Entry 6NIN (X-ray diffraction, 3.60 A resolution); this record covers chains A and E of the 6 polymer chains in the assembly.

Chain A (and E):
Name: Cytochrome b
Source organism: Rhodobacter sphaeroides (strain ATCC 17023 / 2.4.1 / NCIB 8253 / DSM 158)
Notes: chain E of this document is another copy of the same molecule, construct and numbering; everything in this record applies to it too
UniProt: A0A344Q9J3 (A0A344Q9J3_RHOS4); residues 1-445 here = UniProt positions 1-445
Chain sequence (445 residues; each row starts with the number of its first residue):
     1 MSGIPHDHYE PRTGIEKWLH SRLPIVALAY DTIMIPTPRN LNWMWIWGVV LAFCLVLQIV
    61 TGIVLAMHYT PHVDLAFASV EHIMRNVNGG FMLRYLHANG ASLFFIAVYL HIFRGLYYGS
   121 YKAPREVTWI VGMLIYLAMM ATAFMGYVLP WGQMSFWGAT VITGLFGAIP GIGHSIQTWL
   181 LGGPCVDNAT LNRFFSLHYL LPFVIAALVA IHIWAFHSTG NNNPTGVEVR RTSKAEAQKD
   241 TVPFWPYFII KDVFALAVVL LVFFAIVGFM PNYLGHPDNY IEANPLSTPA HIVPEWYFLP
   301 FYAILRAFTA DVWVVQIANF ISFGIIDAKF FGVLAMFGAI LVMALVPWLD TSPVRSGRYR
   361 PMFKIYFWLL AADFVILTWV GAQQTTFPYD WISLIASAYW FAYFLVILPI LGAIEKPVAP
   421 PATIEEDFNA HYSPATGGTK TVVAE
Not modelled in the structure: 1-2, 431-445
Sequence notes: engineered mutation Cys185 (Ala in A0A344Q9J3)
Ion coordination: heme Fe site 1: His97, His198; heme Fe site 2: His111, His212
Ligand contacts:
  - 6PE (1,2-dihexanoyl-sn-glycero-3-phosphoethanolamine): Asn42, Met44, Leu110, Phe113, Arg114, Tyr117, Tyr118, Arg358, Phe367, Trp368, Ala371
  - heme (HEM), molecule 1: Trp45, Trp47, Gly48, Val49, Leu51, Ala52, Phe104, Val108, His111, Ile112, Arg114, Ser120, Arg125, Thr128, Trp129, Gly132, Met133, Ile135, Tyr136, Met139, Ile205, Val209, His212, Phe216, Thr219, Gly220, Asn221, Asn222
  - heme (HEM), molecule 2: Leu55, Gln58, Ile59, Gly62, Ile63, Leu65, Ala66, Tyr69, Arg94, His97, Ala98, Ala101, Phe104, Thr142, Ala143, Gly146, Tyr147, Leu149, Pro150, Phe195, His198, Tyr199, Pro202, Ile205, Asn279, Tyr297
  - stigmatellin a (SMA): Leu137, Met140, Ala141, Phe144, Met145, Met154, Gly158, Val161, Ile162, Phe166, Leu180, Phe194, Leu197, Ile292, Val293, Pro294, Glu295, Phe298, Phe301, Tyr302, Leu305, Met336, Phe337, Ile340

Interface between chain A and chain E:
Pairs across the interface - 60 pairs, chain A then chain E:
  Trp18(A) - Glu126(E)
  Trp18(A) - Val127(E)  hydrophobic
  Arg22(A) - Ala123(E)
  Arg22(A) - Pro124(E)
  Arg22(A) - Glu126(E)  salt bridge
  Arg22(A) - Val127(E)
  Arg22(A) - Ser218(E)
  Leu23(A) - Val127(E)  hydrophobic
  Leu23(A) - Ile211(E)  hydrophobic
  Leu23(A) - Trp214(E)  hydrophobic
  Leu23(A) - Ala215(E)  hydrophobic
  Ile25(A) - Trp214(E)  hydrophobic
  Leu28(A) - Trp214(E)  hydrophobic
  Ile63(A) - Ser196(E)  hydrogen bond (backbone-side chain)
  Ile63(A) - Leu200(E)  hydrophobic
  Ala66(A) - Asn192(E)
  Ala66(A) - Ser196(E)
  Met67(A) - Asn192(E)
  Met67(A) - Arg193(E)
  Met67(A) - Leu197(E)  hydrophobic
  His68(A) - Arg193(E)
  Tyr69(A) - Asn192(E)
  Thr70(A) - His72(E)
  Pro71(A) - Pro71(E)
  His72(A) - Thr70(E)
  His72(A) - Leu75(E)
  Leu75(A) - His72(E)
  Leu75(A) - Leu75(E)  hydrophobic
  Ala123(A) - Arg22(E)
  Pro124(A) - Arg22(E)
  Glu126(A) - Trp18(E)
  Glu126(A) - Arg22(E)  salt bridge
  Val127(A) - Arg22(E)
  Val127(A) - Leu23(E)  hydrophobic
  Asn192(A) - Ala66(E)
  Asn192(A) - Met67(E)
  Arg193(A) - Met67(E)
  Arg193(A) - His68(E)
  Phe195(A) - Phe195(E)  hydrophobic
  Ser196(A) - Ile63(E)  hydrogen bond (side chain-backbone)
  Ser196(A) - Ala66(E)
  Ser196(A) - Tyr199(E)  hydrogen bond (backbone-side chain)
  Leu197(A) - Met67(E)  hydrophobic
  Tyr199(A) - Ser196(E)  hydrogen bond (side chain-backbone)
  Tyr199(A) - Tyr199(E)  hydrophobic
  Tyr199(A) - Leu200(E)
  Leu200(A) - Ile63(E)  hydrophobic
  Leu200(A) - Tyr199(E)
  Leu200(A) - Phe203(E)  hydrophobic
  Phe203(A) - Leu200(E)  hydrophobic
  Phe203(A) - Phe203(E)  hydrophobic
  Ile211(A) - Leu23(E)  hydrophobic
  Trp214(A) - Leu23(E)  hydrophobic
  Trp214(A) - Ile25(E)  hydrophobic
  Trp214(A) - Leu28(E)  hydrophobic
  Ala215(A) - Arg22(E)
  Ala215(A) - Leu23(E)  hydrophobic
  Ser218(A) - Arg22(E)
  Ser218(A) - Pro24(E)
  Thr219(A) - Arg22(E)
Interface residues without a listed pair, chain A (35 interface residues in all): Leu19, Pro24, Ala189, Trp348
Interface residues without a listed pair, chain E (35 interface residues in all): Leu19, Tyr69, Ala189, Thr219, Trp348

In short:
The chain A/chain E interface involves 35 residues from each chain; the contacts include 4 hydrogen bonds and
2 salt bridges. Polar contacts include Arg22(A)-Glu126(E), Ile63(A)-Ser196(E) and Ser196(A)-Tyr199(E). Chain A
binds heme, stigmatellin a and compound 6PE.
Both chains are Cytochrome b (Rhodobacter sphaeroides (strain ATCC 17023 / 2.4.1 / NCIB 8253 / DSM 158)).
Entry 6NIN (Rhodobacter sphaeroides bc1 with STIGMATELLIN A) was determined by X-ray diffraction together with
6NHH from the same study.
